Entry 6GTM (X-ray diffraction, 3.30 A resolution); this record covers chain A.

== Chain A ==
Name: SmbA
Organism: Caulobacter vibrioides (strain ATCC 19089 / CB15)
Reference sequence: Q9A5E6 (Q9A5E6_CAUVC); numbering as in UniProt (aligned over 1-296)
Sequence (309 residues; each row starts with the number of its first residue):
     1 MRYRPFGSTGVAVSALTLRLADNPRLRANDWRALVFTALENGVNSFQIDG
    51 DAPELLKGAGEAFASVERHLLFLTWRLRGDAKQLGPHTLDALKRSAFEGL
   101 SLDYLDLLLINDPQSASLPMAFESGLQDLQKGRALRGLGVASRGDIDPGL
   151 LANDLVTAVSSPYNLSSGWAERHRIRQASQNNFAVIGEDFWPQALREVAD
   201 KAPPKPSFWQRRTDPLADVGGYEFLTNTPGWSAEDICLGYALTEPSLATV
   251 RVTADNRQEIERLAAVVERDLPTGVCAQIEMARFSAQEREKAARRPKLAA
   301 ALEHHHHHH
Not modelled in the structure: 198-218
Sequence notes: expression tag (297-309)
Ligand contacts: guanosine-5',3'-tetraphosphate (G4P): R76, R78, G79, D80, N111, D112, Q114, A141, S142, R143, G144, S160, S161, P162, E188

== Overview ==
Ligands of chain A: guanosine-5',3'-tetraphosphate.
Chain A is SmbA (Caulobacter vibrioides (strain ATCC 19089 / CB15)); the structure, Crystal structure of SmbA
in complex with ppGpp, was determined by X-ray diffraction together with 6GS8 from the same study.
